PDB entry 1T7F | X-ray diffraction, 1.60 A resolution | chains A and B

[Chain A]
Molecule: Androgen receptor
Organism: Pan troglodytes
Notes: fragment: ligand binding domain
UniProtKB: O97775 (ANDR_PANTR); residues 662-919 here correspond to UniProt positions 654-911 (UniProt number = residue number - 8)
Amino-acid sequence (269 residues; each row starts with the number of its first residue):
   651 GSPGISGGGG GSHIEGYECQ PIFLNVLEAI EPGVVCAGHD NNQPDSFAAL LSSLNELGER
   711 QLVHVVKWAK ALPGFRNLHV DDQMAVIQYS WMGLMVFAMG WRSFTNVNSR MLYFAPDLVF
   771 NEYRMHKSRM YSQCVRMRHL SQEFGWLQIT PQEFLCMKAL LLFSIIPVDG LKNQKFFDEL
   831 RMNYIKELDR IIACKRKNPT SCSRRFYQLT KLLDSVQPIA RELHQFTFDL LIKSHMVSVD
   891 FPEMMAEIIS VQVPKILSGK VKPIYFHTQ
Disordered / not traced: 651-668, 919
Construct notes: cloning artifact (651-661)
UniProt features mapped onto this chain:
  - binding site (17beta-hydroxy-5alpha-androstan-3-one): N705, R752, T877
  - site: K720 (Interaction with coactivator LXXL and FXXFY motifs), E897 (Interaction with coactivator FXXLF and FXXFY motifs)
  - modified residue: Y915 (Phosphotyrosine)
  - cross-link (Glycyl lysine isopeptide (Lys-Gly)): K845 (interchain with G-Cter in ubiquitin), K847 (interchain with G-Cter in ubiquitin)
Small-molecule neighbours: 5-alpha-dihydrotestosterone (DHT): L701, L704, N705, L707, G708, Q711, W741, M742, M745, V746, M749, R752, F764, M780, M787, L873, F876, T877, L880, F891, M895
From the paper describing this entry:
  - conformationally variable residues (side-chain flip): M734
  - specificity-determining residues: V730, M734, I737 (by similarity / conservation)

[Chain B]
Molecule: LxxLL motif peptide
Amino-acid sequence (20 residues; each row starts with the number of its first residue):
    96 SSRGLLWDLL TKDSRSGSGK
Disordered / not traced: 96-98, 107-115

[Interface between chain A and chain B]
Contacting residue pairs - 16 pairs, chain A then chain B:
  V713(A) - L104(B)  hydrophobic
  V716(A) - L101(B)  hydrophobic
  V716(A) - L104(B)  hydrophobic
  V716(A) - L105(B)  hydrophobic
  K720(A) - L104(B)  hydrogen bond (side chain-backbone)
  K720(A) - L105(B)  hydrogen bond (side chain-backbone)
  V730(A) - W102(B)  hydrophobic
  Q733(A) - L105(B)
  M734(A) - W102(B)  hydrophobic
  M734(A) - L105(B)  hydrophobic
  Q738(A) - L101(B)
  E893(A) - L100(B)
  M894(A) - L100(B)  hydrophobic
  M894(A) - L101(B)
  E897(A) - G99(B)
  I898(A) - L101(B)  hydrophobic
Interface residues without a listed pair, chain A (16 interface residues in all): L712, K717, F725, D731, I737
Interface features reported in the paper:
  - interface residues, chain A: K720(A), M734(A), E893(A), M894(A)

[In short]
16 residues of chain A face 6 of chain B across their interface; the contacts include 2 hydrogen bonds. Polar
pairs include K720(A)-L104(B) and K720(A)-L105(B). Chain A binds 5-alpha-dihydrotestosterone. UniProt lists 3
residues binding 17beta-hydroxy-5alpha-androstan-3-one on chain A. The paper reports interface residues
K720(A), M734(A) and E893(A) among others; specificity determinants V730(A), M734(A) and I737(A).
Chain A is Androgen receptor (Pan troglodytes) and chain B is LxxLL motif peptide; the structure, Crystal
structure of the androgen receptor ligand binding domain in complex with a LxxLL motif, was determined by
X-ray diffraction together with 1T73, 1T74, 1T76, 1T79, 1T7M and 1T7R from the same study.
